Entry 8XIR (electron microscopy, 2.52 A resolution); this record covers chains C and G of the 6 polymer chains in the assembly.

# Chain C
Name: Guanine nucleotide-binding protein G(I)/G(S)/G(T) subunit beta-1
Organism: Homo sapiens
UniProt: P62873 (GBB1_HUMAN); residues 7-345 here correspond to UniProt positions 2-340 (UniProt number = residue number - 5)
Chain sequence (377 residues; row label = number of the first residue in the row; numbers below 1 keep their minus sign (Met-5 is residue -5)):
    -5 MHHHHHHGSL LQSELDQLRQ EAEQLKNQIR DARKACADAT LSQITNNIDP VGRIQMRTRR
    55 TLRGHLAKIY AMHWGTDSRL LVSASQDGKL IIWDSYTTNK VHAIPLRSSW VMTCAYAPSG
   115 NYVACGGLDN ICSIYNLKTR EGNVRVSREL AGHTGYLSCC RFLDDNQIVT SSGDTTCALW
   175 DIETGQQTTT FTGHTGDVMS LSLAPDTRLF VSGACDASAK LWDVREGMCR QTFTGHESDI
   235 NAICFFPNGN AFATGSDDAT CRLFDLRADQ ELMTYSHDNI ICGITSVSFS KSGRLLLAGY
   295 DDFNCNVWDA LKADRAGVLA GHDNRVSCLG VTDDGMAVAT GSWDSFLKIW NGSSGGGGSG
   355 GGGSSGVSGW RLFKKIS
Not modelled in the structure: -5 to 10, 346-371
Sequence notes: initiating methionine (-5); expression tag (-4 to 6, 346-371)
Curated features (UniProtKB/Swiss-Prot):
  - modified residue: Ser7 (N-acetylserine), His271 (Phosphohistidine)
Disulfide bonds: Cys126-Cys154

# Chain G
Name: Guanine nucleotide-binding protein G(I)/G(S)/G(O) subunit gamma-2
Organism: Homo sapiens
UniProt: P59768 (GBG2_HUMAN); numbering as in UniProt (aligned over 1-71)
Chain sequence (71 residues; numbered 1 to 71; the number before each row is that of its first residue):
     1 MASNNTASIA QARKLVEQLK MEANIDRIKV SKAAADLMAY CEAHAKEDPL LTPVPASENP
    61 FREKKFFCAI L
Not modelled in the structure: 1-7, 63-71
Curated features (UniProtKB/Swiss-Prot):
  - modified residue: Ala2 (N-acetylalanine), Cys68 (Cysteine methyl ester)
  - lipidation: Cys68 (S-geranylgeranyl cysteine)

# How chain C and chain G interact
Pairs across the interface (73; chain C residue first):
  Leu12(C) - Arg13(G)
  Leu12(C) - Val16(G)
  Arg13(C) - Ala12(G)
  Ala16(C) - Val16(G)  hydrophobic
  Ala16(C) - Leu19(G)
  Leu19(C) - Val16(G)
  Leu19(C) - Leu19(G)  hydrophobic
  Leu19(C) - Lys20(G)
  Ile23(C) - Ala23(G)  hydrophobic
  Ala26(C) - Arg27(G)
  Cys30(C) - Arg27(G)
  Cys30(C) - Ile28(G)
  Cys30(C) - Lys29(G)
  Cys30(C) - Val30(G)  hydrogen bond (backbone-backbone)
  Ala31(C) - Val30(G)  hydrophobic
  Asp32(C) - Lys29(G)
  Asp32(C) - Ser31(G)
  Ala33(C) - Val30(G)
  Leu35(C) - Ala34(G)  hydrophobic
  Ile38(C) - Ala34(G)  hydrophobic
  Thr39(C) - Met38(G)
  Ile42(C) - Glu42(G)
  Val45(C) - Leu51(G)  hydrophobic
  Ile48(C) - Leu50(G)
  Arg53(C) - Arg62(G)
  Arg54(C) - Phe61(G)  hydrogen bond (side chain-backbone)
  Arg54(C) - Arg62(G)
  Trp68(C) - Phe61(G)  hydrophobic
  Ser89(C) - Phe61(G)
  Tyr90(C) - Pro60(G)  hydrophobic
  Cys223(C) - Gln18(G)
  Cys223(C) - Glu22(G)  hydrogen bond
  Arg224(C) - Glu22(G)
  Gln225(C) - Ile25(G)
  Thr226(C) - Glu22(G)  hydrogen bond
  Phe240(C) - Leu37(G)  hydrophobic
  Phe240(C) - Cys41(G)  hydrophobic
  Pro241(C) - Tyr40(G)  hydrogen bond (backbone-side chain)
  Asn242(C) - Leu37(G)
  Asn242(C) - Tyr40(G)
  Asp259(C) - Ala33(G)
  Arg261(C) - Arg27(G)
  Arg261(C) - Ile28(G)  hydrogen bond (backbone-backbone)
  Arg261(C) - Lys32(G)
  Ala262(C) - Ile28(G)
  Asp263(C) - Arg27(G)
  Gln264(C) - Val30(G)
  Leu266(C) - Val30(G)  hydrophobic
  Leu266(C) - Leu37(G)  hydrophobic
  Ser284(C) - Asp48(G)
  Ser284(C) - Leu50(G)
  Lys285(C) - Glu47(G)
  Lys285(C) - Asp48(G)
  Ser286(C) - Tyr40(G)
  Ser286(C) - Cys41(G)  hydrogen bond (side chain-backbone)
  Ser286(C) - His44(G)  hydrogen bond (side chain-backbone)
  Ser286(C) - Ala45(G)
  Ser286(C) - Asp48(G)  hydrogen bond (backbone-side chain)
  Gly287(C) - Cys41(G)
  Arg288(C) - Cys41(G)
  Arg288(C) - Leu51(G)
  Leu305(C) - Cys41(G)  hydrophobic
  Asp328(C) - Pro49(G)
  Gly329(C) - Pro49(G)
  Gly329(C) - Leu50(G)
  Met330(C) - Pro49(G)  hydrophobic
  Met330(C) - Leu50(G)
  Met330(C) - Asn59(G)
  Met330(C) - Pro60(G)
  Ala331(C) - Phe61(G)  hydrophobic
  Ile343(C) - Phe61(G)  hydrophobic
  Asn345(C) - Asn59(G)  hydrogen bond
  Asn345(C) - Phe61(G)
Also at the interface, not in a pair above, chain C (53 interface residues in all): Glu15, Gln22, Met50, Ala245, Leu257, Leu289, Val325
Also at the interface, not in a pair above, chain G (37 interface residues in all): Ser8, Ile9, Asn24, Asp26

# Summary
The interface between chain C and chain G involves 53 residues on one side and 37 on the other, with 10
hydrogen bonds. Polar contacts include Arg54(C)-Phe61(G), Cys223(C)-Glu22(G) and Thr226(C)-Glu22(G).
Chain C is Guanine nucleotide-binding protein G(I)/G(S)/G(T) subunit beta-1 and chain G is Guanine
nucleotide-binding protein G(I)/G(S)/G(O) subunit gamma-2, both from Homo sapiens; the structure, Structure of
pasireotide-SSTR3 G protein complex, was determined by electron microscopy, deposited together with 8XIO, 8XIP
and 8XIQ.
